PDB entry 8YW5 | electron microscopy, 2.84 A resolution | chains R and A of the 6 polymer chains in the assembly

[Chain R]
Name: Glucagon receptor
From: Homo sapiens
UniProtKB: P47871 (GLR_HUMAN); numbering as in UniProt (aligned over 27-432)
Chain sequence (406 residues; numbered 27 to 432; the number before each row is that of its first residue):
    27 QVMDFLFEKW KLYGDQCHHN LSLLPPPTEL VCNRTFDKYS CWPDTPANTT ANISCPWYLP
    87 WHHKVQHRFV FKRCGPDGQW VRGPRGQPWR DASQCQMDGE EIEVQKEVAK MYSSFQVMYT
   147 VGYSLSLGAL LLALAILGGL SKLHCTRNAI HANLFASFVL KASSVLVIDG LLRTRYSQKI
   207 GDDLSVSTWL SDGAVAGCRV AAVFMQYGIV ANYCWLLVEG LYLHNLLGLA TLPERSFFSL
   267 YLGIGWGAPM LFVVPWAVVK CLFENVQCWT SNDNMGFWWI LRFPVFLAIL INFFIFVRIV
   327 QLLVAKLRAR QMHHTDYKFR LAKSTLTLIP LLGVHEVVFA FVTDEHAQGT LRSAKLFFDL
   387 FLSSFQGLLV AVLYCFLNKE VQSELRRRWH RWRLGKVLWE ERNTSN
Unresolved in the structure: 27, 48-56, 71-76, 422-432
Disulfides: Cys43-Cys67, Cys58-Cys100, Cys224-Cys294
Reported in the primary citation:
  - mutagenesis - Y138A (26.9-fold), I194K (36.0-fold): decreased signaling with Retatrutide
  - mutagenesis - Y138L, S297A: increased signaling with Retatrutide

[Chain A]
Name: Guanine nucleotide-binding protein G(s) subunit alpha isoforms short
From: Homo sapiens
UniProtKB: P63092 (GNAS2_HUMAN); residue numbers follow UniProt; this construct covers 1-394
Chain sequence (394 residues; numbered 1 to 394; the number before each row is that of its first residue):
     1 MGCLGNSKTE DQRNEEKAQR EANKKIEKQL QKDKQVYRAT HRLLLLGAGE SGKNTIVKQM
    61 RILHVNGFNG EGGEEDPQAA RSNSDGEKAT KVQDIKNNLK EAIETIVAAM SNLVPPVELA
   121 NPENQFRVDY ILSVMNVPDF DFPPEFYEHA KALWEDEGVR ACYERSNEYQ LIDCAQYFLD
   181 KIDVIKQADY VPSDQDLLRC RVLTSGIFET KFQVDKVNFH MFDVGAQRDE RRKWIQCFND
   241 VTAIIFVVAS SSYNMVIRED NQTNRLQAAL KLFDSIWNNK WLRDTSVILF LNKQDLLAEK
   301 VLAGKSKIED YFPEFARYTT PEDATPEPGE DPRVTRAKYF IRDEFLRIST ASGDGRHYCY
   361 PHFTCAVDTE NIRRVFNDCR DIIQRMHLRQ YELL
Unresolved in the structure: 1-8, 59-206, 253-262, 305-307
Differences from the reference sequence: engineered mutation Asn54 (Ser in P63092), Ala226 (Gly in P63092), Ala268 (Glu in P63092), Lys271 (Asn in P63092), Asp274 (Lys in P63092), Lys280 (Arg in P63092), Asp284 (Thr in P63092), Thr285 (Ile in P63092)

[How chain R and chain A interact]
Pairs across the interface (42; chain R residue first):
  Arg173(R) - Gln390(A)
  Arg173(R) - Tyr391(A)
  His177(R) - Tyr391(A)
  Tyr248(R) - Tyr391(A)
  Leu249(R) - Tyr391(A)  hydrophobic
  Leu252(R) - His387(A)
  Leu253(R) - Gln384(A)  hydrogen bond (backbone-side chain)
  Leu253(R) - His387(A)
  Leu253(R) - Leu388(A)  hydrophobic
  Leu255(R) - Arg380(A)
  Ala256(R) - His41(A)  hydrogen bond (backbone-side chain)
  Ala256(R) - Phe376(A)  hydrophobic
  Ala256(R) - Arg380(A)
  Ala256(R) - Ile383(A)
  Thr257(R) - Arg38(A)  hydrogen bond (side chain-backbone)
  Thr257(R) - Ala39(A)  hydrogen bond (side chain-backbone)
  Thr257(R) - His41(A)
  Leu258(R) - Arg38(A)
  Leu258(R) - Met386(A)  hydrophobic
  Pro259(R) - Arg38(A)
  Glu260(R) - Gln35(A)
  Glu260(R) - Arg38(A)  hydrogen bond (backbone-side chain)
  Arg261(R) - Gln35(A)
  Ile325(R) - Leu393(A)  hydrophobic
  Leu328(R) - Gln384(A)
  Leu329(R) - Leu388(A)  hydrophobic
  Leu329(R) - Leu393(A)
  Lys332(R) - Asp381(A)  salt bridge
  Lys332(R) - Gln384(A)  hydrogen bond
  Lys332(R) - Arg385(A)
  Lys332(R) - Leu388(A)
  Leu333(R) - Leu394(A)  hydrophobic
  Ala335(R) - Arg385(A)
  Gln337(R) - Tyr358(A)
  Gln337(R) - Cys359(A)
  Gln337(R) - Tyr360(A)
  Gln337(R) - Arg385(A)
  Met338(R) - Arg385(A)
  His339(R) - Thr350(A)
  Thr351(R) - Leu393(A)
  Asn404(R) - Glu392(A)
  Lys405(R) - Glu392(A)
Other interface residues (no listed pair), chain R (30 interface residues in all): His170, Leu347, Leu354, Leu357, Tyr400
Other interface residues (no listed pair), chain A (26 interface residues in all): Lys34, Thr40, Val217, Cys379

[Overview]
The interface between chain R and chain A involves 30 residues on one side and 26 on the other, with 6
hydrogen bonds and 1 salt bridge. Polar contacts include Lys332(R)-Asp381(A), Leu253(R)-Gln384(A) and
Ala256(R)-His41(A). From the paper: Y138A and I194K of chain R reduce signaling with Retatrutide; Y138L and
S297A of chain R increase signaling with Retatrutide.
Here chain R is Glucagon receptor and chain A is Guanine nucleotide-binding protein G(s) subunit alpha
isoforms short, both from Homo sapiens. Entry 8YW5 (Cryo-EM structure of the retatrutide-bound human GCGR-Gs
complex) was determined by electron microscopy, deposited together with 8YW3 and 8YW4.
